8G7A - chains A and D of the 6 polymer chains in the assembly; structure by electron microscopy, 3.30 A resolution.

== Chain A (and D) ==
Molecule: Spike glycoprotein
Organism: Severe acute respiratory syndrome coronavirus 2
Notes: chain D of this document is another copy of the same molecule, construct and numbering; everything in this record applies to it too
UniProtKB: P0DTC2 (SPIKE_SARS2); residues 14-1211 here = UniProt positions 14-1211
Sequence (1234 residues; row label = number of the first residue in the row):
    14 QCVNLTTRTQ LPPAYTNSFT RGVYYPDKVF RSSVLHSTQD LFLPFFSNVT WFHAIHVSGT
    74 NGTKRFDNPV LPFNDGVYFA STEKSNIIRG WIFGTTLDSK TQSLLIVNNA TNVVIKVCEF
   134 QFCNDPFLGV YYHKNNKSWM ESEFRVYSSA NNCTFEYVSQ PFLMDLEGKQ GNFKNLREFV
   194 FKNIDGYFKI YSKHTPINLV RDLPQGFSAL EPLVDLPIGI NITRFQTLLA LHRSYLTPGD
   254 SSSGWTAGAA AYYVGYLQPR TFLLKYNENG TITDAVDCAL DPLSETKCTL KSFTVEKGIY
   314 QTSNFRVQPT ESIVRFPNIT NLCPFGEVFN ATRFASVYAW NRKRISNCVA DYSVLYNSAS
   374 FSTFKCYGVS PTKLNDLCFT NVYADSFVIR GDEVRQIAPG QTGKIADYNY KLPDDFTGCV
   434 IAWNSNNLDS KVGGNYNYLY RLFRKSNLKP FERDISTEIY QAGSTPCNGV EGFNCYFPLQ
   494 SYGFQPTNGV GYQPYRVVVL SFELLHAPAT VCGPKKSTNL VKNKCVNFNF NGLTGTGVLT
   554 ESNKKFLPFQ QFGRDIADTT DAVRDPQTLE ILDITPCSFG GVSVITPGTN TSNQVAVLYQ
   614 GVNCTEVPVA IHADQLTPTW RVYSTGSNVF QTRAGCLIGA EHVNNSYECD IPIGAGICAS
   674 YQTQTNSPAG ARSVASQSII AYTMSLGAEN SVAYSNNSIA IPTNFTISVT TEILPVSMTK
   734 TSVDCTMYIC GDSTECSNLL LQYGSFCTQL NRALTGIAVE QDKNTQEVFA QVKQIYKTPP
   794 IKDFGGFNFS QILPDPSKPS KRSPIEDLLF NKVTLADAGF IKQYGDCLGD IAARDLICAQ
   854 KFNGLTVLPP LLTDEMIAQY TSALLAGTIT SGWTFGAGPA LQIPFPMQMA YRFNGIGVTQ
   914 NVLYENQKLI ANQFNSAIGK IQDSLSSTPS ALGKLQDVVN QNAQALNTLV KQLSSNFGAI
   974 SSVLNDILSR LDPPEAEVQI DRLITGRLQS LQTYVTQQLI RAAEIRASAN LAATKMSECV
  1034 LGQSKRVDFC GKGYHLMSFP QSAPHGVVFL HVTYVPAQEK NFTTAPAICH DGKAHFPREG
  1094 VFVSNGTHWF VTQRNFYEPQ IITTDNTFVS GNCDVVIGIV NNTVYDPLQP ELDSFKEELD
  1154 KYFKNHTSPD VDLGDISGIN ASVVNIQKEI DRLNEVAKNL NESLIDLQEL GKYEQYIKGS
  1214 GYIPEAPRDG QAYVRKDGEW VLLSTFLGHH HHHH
Disordered / not traced: 181-183, 308-316, 593-1247
Sequence notes: conflict Gly614 (Asp in P0DTC2), Ala682 (Arg in P0DTC2), Gly683 (Arg in P0DTC2), Pro817 (Phe in P0DTC2), Pro892 (Ala in P0DTC2), Pro899 (Ala in P0DTC2), Pro942 (Ala in P0DTC2), Pro986 (Lys in P0DTC2), Pro987 (Val in P0DTC2); expression tag (1212-1247)
Curated features (UniProtKB/Swiss-Prot):
  - region: Asn280 to Cys301 (Putative superantigen), Arg403 to Asp405 (Integrin-binding motif), Asn448 to Phe456 (Immunodominant HLA epitope recognized by the CD8+), Pro681, Ala684 (Putative superantigen), Ser816 to Tyr837 (Fusion peptide 1), Lys835 to Phe855 (Fusion peptide 2), Asp1163 to Glu1202 (Heptad repeat 2)
  - site (Cleavage): Arg685, Ser686, Arg815, Ser816
  - glycosylation: Asn17 (N-linked (GlcNAc...) (complex) asparagine), Asn61 (N-linked (GlcNAc...) (hybrid) asparagine), Asn74 (N-linked (GlcNAc...) (complex) asparagine), Asn122 (N-linked (GlcNAc...) (hybrid) asparagine), Asn149 (N-linked (GlcNAc...) (complex) asparagine), Asn165 (N-linked (GlcNAc...) (complex) asparagine), Asn234 (N-linked (GlcNAc...) (high mannose) asparagine), Asn282 (N-linked (GlcNAc...) (complex) asparagine), Thr323 (O-linked (GalNAc) threonine), Ser325 (O-linked (HexNAc...) serine), Asn331 (N-linked (GlcNAc...) (complex) asparagine), Asn343 (N-linked (GlcNAc...) (complex) asparagine), Asn603 (N-linked (GlcNAc...) (hybrid) asparagine), Asn616 (N-linked (GlcNAc...) (complex) asparagine), Asn657 (N-linked (GlcNAc...) (complex) asparagine), Thr676 (O-linked (GlcNAc...) threonine), Thr678 (O-linked (GlcNAc...) threonine), Asn709 (N-linked (GlcNAc...) (high mannose) asparagine), Asn717 (N-linked (GlcNAc...) (hybrid) asparagine), Asn801 (N-linked (GlcNAc...) (hybrid) asparagine) and 6 more in UniProt
  - natural variant: Leu18 (L18F: In strain: Beta/B.1.351, Gamma/P.1 and 1 more), Thr19 (T19I: In strain: Omicron/BQ.1.1, Omicron/XBB.1.5 and 1 more; T19R: In strain: Delta/B.1.617.2, Omicron/BA.2 and 4 more), Thr20 (T20N: In strain: Gamma/P.1), Leu24 to Ala27 (sequence variant, change not given here; In strain: Omicron/BA.2, Omicron/BA.2.12.1 and 6 more), Pro26 (P26S: In strain: Gamma/P.1), Gln52 (Q52H: In strain: Omicron/EG.5.1), Ala67 (A67V: In strain: Eta/B.1.525, Omicron/BA.1), His69 to Val70 (deletion: In strain: Alpha/B.1.1.7, Eta/B.1.525 and 5 more), Gly75 (G75V: In strain: Lambda/C.37), Thr76 (T76I: In strain: Lambda/C.37), Asp80 (D80A: In strain: Beta/B.1.351), Val83 (V83A: In strain: Omicron/XBB.1.5, Omicron/EG.5.1), 79 further natural variant entries in UniProt
  - mutagenesis: His69 to Val70 (Increased incorporation of cleaved spike into virions), Asn121 (N121Q: Partial loss of biliverdin affinity), Arg190 (R190K: Partial loss of biliverdin affinity), Asn234 (N234Q: Increased resistance to neutralizing antibodies), Asn331 (N331Q: Reduced viral infectivity), Asn343 (N343Q: Reduced viral infectivity), Leu452 (L452R: Increased resistance to neutralizing antibodies. Decreases HLA binding to NF9 epitope. Increased binding affinity to human ACE2), Tyr453 (Y453F: Decreased HLA binding to NF9 epitope. Increased binding affinity to human ACE2), Ala475 (A475V: Increased resistance to neutralizing antibodies), Val483 (V483A: Increased resistance to neutralizing antibodies), Glu484 (E484D: Increased replication in human TMEM106B overexpressing cells), Phe490 (F490L: Increased resistance to neutralizing antibodies and human covalescent sera neutralization), 11 further mutagenesis entries in UniProt
Disulfides: Cys15-Cys136, Cys131-Cys166, Cys291-Cys301, Cys379-Cys432, Cys480-Cys488, Cys538-Cys590

== Interface between chain A and chain D ==
Contacting residue pairs (28):
  Tyr38(A) - Leu560(D)
  Tyr38(A) - Phe562(D)  hydrophobic
  Lys41(A) - Phe562(D)
  Lys41(A) - Gln563(D)
  Lys41(A) - Gln564(D)  hydrogen bond (backbone-backbone)
  Lys41(A) - Phe565(D)  hydrogen bond (backbone-backbone)
  Val42(A) - Gln563(D)
  Val42(A) - Phe565(D)
  Val42(A) - Arg567(D)
  Phe43(A) - Lys558(D)
  Phe43(A) - Phe559(D)  hydrophobic
  Phe43(A) - Gln563(D)
  Phe43(A) - Phe565(D)  hydrogen bond (backbone-backbone)
  Phe43(A) - Gly566(D)
  Phe43(A) - Arg567(D)  hydrogen bond (backbone-backbone)
  Arg44(A) - Arg567(D)
  Ser45(A) - Asp568(D)
  Val47(A) - Asp568(D)
  Cys166(A) - Arg357(D)  hydrogen bond (backbone-side chain)
  Gly199(A) - Pro521(D)
  Tyr200(A) - Pro521(D)
  Glu224(A) - Phe562(D)
  Pro225(A) - Phe562(D)
  Pro230(A) - Pro521(D)
  Asn282(A) - Lys558(D)
  Gly283(A) - Leu560(D)
  Gly283(A) - Gln563(D)  hydrogen bond (backbone-side chain)
  Thr284(A) - Leu560(D)
Other interface residues (no listed pair), chain A (21 interface residues in all): Asp40, His49, Thr167, Phe168, Glu169
Other interface residues (no listed pair), chain D (15 interface residues in all): Asn360, Lys557, Ala570

== Overview ==
21 residues of chain A face 15 of chain D across their interface; the contacts include 6 hydrogen bonds. Among
the polar pairs are Cys166(A)-Arg357(D), Gly283(A)-Gln563(D) and Lys41(A)-Gln564(D). Curated annotation
(UniProt) lists 23 mutagenesis sites on chain A.
Both chains are Spike glycoprotein (Severe acute respiratory syndrome coronavirus 2). Entry 8G7A (SARS-CoV-2
spike/Nb3 complex with 2 RBDs up and 3 Nb3 (local refinement)) was determined by electron microscopy.
